PDB entry 6V0R | electron microscopy, 3.87 A resolution | chains A and B of the 6 polymer chains in the assembly

# Chain A
Name: BG505 SOSIPv5.2 gp120
Organism: Human immunodeficiency virus 1
UniProt: Q2N0S6 (Q2N0S6_9HIV1); the construct lacks a stretch of the UniProt sequence and is renumbered around it, so the offset changes along the chain: 31-141 = UniProt 30-140; 150-184 = UniProt 141-175; 190-309 = UniProt 189-308; 312-321 = UniProt 309-318; 2 more segments
Chain sequence (475 residues; numbered 31 to 507 plus 12 insertion-coded residues; 14 numbers in that range are skipped by the numbering (no residue carries them; nothing is unmodelled there); the number before each row is that of its first residue; a row labelled like 184A-184K holds insertion residues (184A, then the next letters in order)):
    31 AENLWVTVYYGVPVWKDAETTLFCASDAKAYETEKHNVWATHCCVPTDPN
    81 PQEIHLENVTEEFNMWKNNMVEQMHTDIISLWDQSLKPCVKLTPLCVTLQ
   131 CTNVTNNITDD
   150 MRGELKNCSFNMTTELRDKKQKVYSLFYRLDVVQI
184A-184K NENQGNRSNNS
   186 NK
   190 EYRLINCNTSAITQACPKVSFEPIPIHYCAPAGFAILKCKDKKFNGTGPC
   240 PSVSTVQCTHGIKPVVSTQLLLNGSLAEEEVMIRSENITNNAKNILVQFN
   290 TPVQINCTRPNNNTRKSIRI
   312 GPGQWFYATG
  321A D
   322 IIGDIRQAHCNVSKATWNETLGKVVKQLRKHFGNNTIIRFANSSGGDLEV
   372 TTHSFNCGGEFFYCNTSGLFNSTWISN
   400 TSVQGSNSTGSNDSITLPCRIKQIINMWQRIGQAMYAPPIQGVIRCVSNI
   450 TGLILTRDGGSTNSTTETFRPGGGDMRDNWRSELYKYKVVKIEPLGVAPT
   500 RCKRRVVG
Unresolved in the structure: 58-65, 184A-184K, 400-412, 504-507
Cystine bridges: Cys54-Cys73, Cys119-Cys205, Cys126-Cys196, Cys131-Cys157, Cys218-Cys247, Cys228-Cys239, Cys296-Cys331, Cys378-Cys445, Cys385-Cys418
Covalently attached groups: N-acetylglucosamine (NAG) linked to Asn88, Asn133, Asn156, Asn160, Asn197, Asn234, Asn262, Asn276, Asn295, Asn301, Asn332, Asn339, Asn355, Asn386, Asn392, Asn448; glycan linked to Asn137
Sequence notes: conflict Cys73 (Ala72 in Q2N0S6), Trp316 (Ala313 in Q2N0S6), Asn332 (Thr330 in Q2N0S6), Cys501 (Ala498 in Q2N0S6)
Reported in the primary citation:
  - post-translational modification sites: Asn133, Asn137, Asn332
  - post-translational modification sites: Asn355 (citing earlier work)

# Chain B
Name: BG505 SOSIPv5.2 gp41
Organism: Human immunodeficiency virus 1
UniProt: Q2N0S6 (Q2N0S6_9HIV1); residues 512-664 here correspond to UniProt positions 509-661 (UniProt number = residue number - 3)
Chain sequence (153 residues; numbered 512 to 664; the number before each row is that of its first residue):
   512 AVGIGAVFLGFLGAAGSTMGAASMTLTVQARNLLSGIVQQQSNLLRAPEC
   562 QQHLLKLTVWGIKQLQARVLAVERYLRDQQLLGIWGCSGKLICCTNVPWN
   612 SSWSNRNLSEIWDNMTWLQWDKEISNYTQIIYGLLEESQNQQEKNEQDLL
   662 ALD
Unresolved in the structure: 512-520, 547-560, 664
Cystine bridges: Cys598-Cys604
Covalently attached groups: glycan linked to Asn611; N-acetylglucosamine (NAG) linked to Asn618, Asn637
Sequence notes: conflict Pro559 (Ile556 in Q2N0S6), Cys561 (Ala558 in Q2N0S6), Cys605 (Thr602 in Q2N0S6)

# How chain A and chain B interact
Disulfides between the chains: Cys74(A)-Cys561(B), Cys501(A)-Cys605(B)
Pairs across the interface (86; chain A residue first):
  Leu34(A) - Pro609(B)
  Leu34(A) - Trp610(B)  hydrogen bond (backbone-backbone)
  Leu34(A) - Leu619(B)  hydrophobic
  Trp35(A) - Thr606(B)
  Trp35(A) - Asn607(B)
  Trp35(A) - Val608(B)
  Trp35(A) - Pro609(B)
  Trp35(A) - Trp610(B)
  Val36(A) - Thr606(B)  hydrogen bond (backbone-side chain)
  Val36(A) - Val608(B)  hydrogen bond (backbone-backbone)
  Val36(A) - Trp610(B)  hydrophobic
  Val36(A) - Ile642(B)  hydrophobic
  Thr37(A) - Ile603(B)
  Thr37(A) - Cys604(B)
  Val38(A) - Leu593(B)  hydrophobic
  Val38(A) - Leu602(B)
  Val38(A) - Ile603(B)
  Val38(A) - Cys604(B)  hydrogen bond (backbone-backbone)
  Val38(A) - Thr606(B)
  Val38(A) - Leu646(B)  hydrophobic
  Tyr39(A) - Leu602(B)
  Tyr39(A) - Ile603(B)  hydrophobic
  Tyr39(A) - Trp623(B)
  Tyr39(A) - Trp628(B)  hydrophobic
  Tyr40(A) - Leu537(B)
  Tyr40(A) - Tyr586(B)
  Tyr40(A) - Gln590(B)
  Tyr40(A) - Leu593(B)  hydrophobic
  Tyr40(A) - Leu602(B)  hydrogen bond (backbone-backbone)
  Gly41(A) - Leu537(B)
  Gly41(A) - Gln540(B)
  Val42(A) - Leu537(B)
  Val42(A) - Trp628(B)  hydrophobic
  Pro43(A) - Gln540(B)
  Val44(A) - Leu629(B)  hydrophobic
  Trp45(A) - Leu523(B)  hydrophobic
  Trp45(A) - Ala526(B)  hydrophobic
  Trp45(A) - Leu629(B)
  Lys46(A) - Asp632(B)  salt bridge
  Phe53(A) - Gln575(B)
  Thr71(A) - His564(B)  hydrogen bond
  His72(A) - His564(B)
  His72(A) - Trp571(B)
  Cys74(A) - Cys561(B)  disulfide
  Ile84(A) - Gly521(B)
  Leu86(A) - Leu523(B)
  Glu87(A) - Gly527(B)
  Val89(A) - Ala526(B)  hydrophobic
  Asp107(A) - Trp571(B)
  Asp107(A) - Lys574(B)  salt bridge
  Ser110(A) - Trp571(B)
  Leu111(A) - Trp571(B)
  Gln114(A) - Leu568(B)
  Gln114(A) - Val570(B)
  Ala221(A) - Leu545(B)
  Ala221(A) - Ser546(B)
  Gly222(A) - Asn543(B)
  Thr244(A) - Leu523(B)
  Ile491(A) - Phe522(B)  hydrophobic
  Ile491(A) - Arg585(B)  hydrogen bond (backbone-side chain)
  Pro493(A) - Leu544(B)  hydrophobic
  Pro493(A) - Asp589(B)
  Leu494(A) - Asp589(B)
  Leu494(A) - Leu593(B)  hydrophobic
  Val496(A) - Trp628(B)
  Val496(A) - Trp631(B)  hydrogen bond (backbone-side chain)
  Val496(A) - Ile642(B)  hydrophobic
  Ala497(A) - Met530(B)  hydrophobic
  Ala497(A) - Trp623(B)  hydrophobic
  Ala497(A) - Trp628(B)  hydrophobic
  Ala497(A) - Trp631(B)
  Pro498(A) - Trp610(B)  hydrophobic
  Pro498(A) - Leu619(B)
  Pro498(A) - Ile622(B)  hydrophobic
  Pro498(A) - Trp623(B)  hydrogen bond (backbone-side chain)
  Pro498(A) - Trp631(B)
  Thr499(A) - Trp623(B)
  Arg500(A) - Leu619(B)
  Cys501(A) - Cys605(B)  disulfide
  Lys502(A) - Asn607(B)
  Arg503(A) - Trp596(B)  hydrogen bond (side chain-backbone)
  Arg503(A) - Gly597(B)  hydrogen bond (side chain-backbone)
  Arg503(A) - Cys605(B)  hydrogen bond (side chain-backbone)
  Arg503(A) - Thr606(B)
  Arg503(A) - Asn607(B)  hydrogen bond (backbone-side chain)
  Arg503(A) - Gln650(B)  hydrogen bond
Interface residues without a listed pair, chain A (46 interface residues in all): Thr51, Asn88, Gln103, Ala224, Leu226, Lys490, Gly495
Interface residues without a listed pair, chain B (55 interface residues in all): Gly524, Ala525, Ala533, Thr536, Ala541, Ala582, Leu592, Cys598, Trp614, Tyr643

# Overview
46 residues of chain A and 55 residues of chain B are in contact; the contacts include 2 disulfide bonds, 14
hydrogen bonds and 2 salt bridges. Among the polar pairs are Lys46(A)-Asp632(B), Asp107(A)-Lys574(B) and
Val36(A)-Thr606(B). From the paper: modification sites Asn133(A), Asn137(A) and Asn332(A) among others.
Here chain A is BG505 SOSIPv5.2 gp120 and chain B is BG505 SOSIPv5.2 gp41, both from Human immunodeficiency
virus 1. Entry 6V0R (BG505 SOSIP.664 Trimer) was determined by electron microscopy.
